PDB entry 5S4X | X-ray diffraction, 2.53 A resolution | chains B and E of the 6 polymer chains in the assembly

[Chain B]
Protein: Tubulin beta-2B chain
Organism: Bos taurus
Reference sequence: Q6B856 (TBB2B_BOVIN); the author numbering skips numbers that UniProt does not, so the offset changes along the chain: 1-42 = UniProt 1-42; 45-360 = UniProt 43-358; 369-455 = UniProt 359-445
Sequence (445 residues; row label = number of the first residue in the row; note: 10 numbers in that range are skipped by the numbering (no residue carries them; nothing is unmodelled there)):
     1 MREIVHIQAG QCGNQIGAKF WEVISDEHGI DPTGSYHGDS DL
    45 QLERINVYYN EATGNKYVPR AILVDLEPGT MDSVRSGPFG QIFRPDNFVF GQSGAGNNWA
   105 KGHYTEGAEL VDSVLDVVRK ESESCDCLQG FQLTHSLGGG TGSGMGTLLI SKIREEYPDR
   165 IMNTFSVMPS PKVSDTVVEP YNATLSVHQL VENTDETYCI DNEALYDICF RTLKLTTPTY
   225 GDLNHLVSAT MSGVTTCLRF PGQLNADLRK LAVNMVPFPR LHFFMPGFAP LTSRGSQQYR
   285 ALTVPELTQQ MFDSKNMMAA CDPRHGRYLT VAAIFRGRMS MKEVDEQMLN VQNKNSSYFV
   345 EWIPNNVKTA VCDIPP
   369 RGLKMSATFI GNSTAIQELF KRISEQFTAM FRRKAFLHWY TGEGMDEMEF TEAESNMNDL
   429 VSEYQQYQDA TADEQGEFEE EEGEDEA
Not modelled in the structure: 276-281, 438-455
Ion coordination: Mg2+: Q11 (together with GDP); Ca2+ near E113 (its only coordinating residue here)
Residues lining bound ligands:
  - GDP (guanosine-5'-diphosphate): G10, Q11, C12, Q15, I16, A99, N101, S140, G142, G143, G144, T145, G146, S147, V171, P173, V177, D179, E183, N206, L209, Y224, L227, N228
  - 1-(3,4-dimethoxyphenyl)methanamine (JHD), molecule 1: E200, Y202, V238, T239, C241, L242, L255, A256, M259, F268, A316, I318, A354, I378
  - 1-(3,4-dimethoxyphenyl)methanamine (JHD), molecule 2: A250, K254, L255, N258, M259, V315, A316, A317, K352, T353, A354
UniProt features mapped onto this chain:
  - motif: M1 to I4 (MREI motif)
  - binding site (GTP): Q11, E71, S140, G144, T145, G146, N206, N228
  - binding site (Mg(2+)): E71
  - modified residue: S40 (Phosphoserine), T57 (Phosphothreonine), K60 (N6-acetyllysine), S174 (Phosphoserine), T287 (Phosphothreonine), T292 (Phosphothreonine), R320 (Omega-N-methylarginine), E448 (5-glutamyl polyglutamate)
  - cross-link (Glycyl lysine isopeptide (Lys-Gly)): K60 (interchain with G-Cter in ubiquitin), K326 (interchain with G-Cter in ubiquitin)

[Chain E]
Protein: Stathmin-4
Organism: Rattus norvegicus
Reference sequence: P63043 (STMN4_RAT); residues 5-145 here correspond to UniProt positions 49-189 (UniProt number = residue number + 44)
Sequence (143 residues; numbered 3 to 145; the number before each row is that of its first residue):
     3 MADMEVIELN KCTSGQSFEV ILKPPSFDGV PEFNASLPRR RDPSLEEIQK KLEAAEERRK
    63 YQEAELLKHL AEKREHEREV IQKAIEENNN FIKMAKEKLA QKMESNKENR EAHLAAMLER
   123 LQEKDKHAEE VRKNKELKEE ASR
Not modelled in the structure: 3-5, 29-43, 144-145
Differences from the reference sequence: initiating methionine (3); expression tag (4)
UniProt features mapped onto this chain:
  - modified residue: S46 (Phosphoserine)

[Interface between chain B and chain E]
Residue-residue contacts (22; chain B residue first):
  H107(B) - K75(E)  hydrogen bond
  Y108(B) - H78(E)  hydrogen bond
  Y108(B) - E79(E)
  Y108(B) - V82(E)  hydrophobic
  L152(B) - E79(E)
  S155(B) - L72(E)
  S155(B) - K75(E)
  S155(B) - R76(E)  hydrogen bond
  K156(B) - R76(E)
  K156(B) - E79(E)  salt bridge
  R158(B) - L68(E)
  E159(B) - L72(E)
  E159(B) - R76(E)  salt bridge
  P162(B) - E65(E)
  Q193(B) - K75(E)
  E196(B) - H71(E)  salt bridge
  E411(B) - V82(E)
  E411(B) - A86(E)
  G412(B) - V82(E)
  G412(B) - K85(E)
  G412(B) - A86(E)
  E417(B) - H78(E)  salt bridge
Other interface residues (no listed pair), chain B (16 interface residues in all): T409, G410, M413
Other interface residues (no listed pair), chain E (14 interface residues in all): L69, I83, E89

[Summary]
The interface between chain B and chain E involves 16 residues on one side and 14 on the other, with 3
hydrogen bonds and 4 salt bridges. Among the polar pairs are K156(B)-E79(E), E159(B)-R76(E) and
E196(B)-H71(E). Chain B binds GDP and 1-(3,4-dimethoxyphenyl)methanamine.
Chain B is Tubulin beta-2B chain (Bos taurus) and chain E is Stathmin-4 (Rattus norvegicus); the structure,
Tubulin-Z2856434917-complex, was determined by X-ray diffraction, deposited together with 5S4L, 5S4M, 5S4N,
5S4O, 5S4P, 5S4Q and 52 further entries.
